Entry 4ALI (X-ray diffraction, 2.10 A resolution); this record covers chains A and C of the 4 polymer chains in the assembly.

# Chain A (and C)
Name: Enoyl-[acyl-carrier-protein] reductase [NADPH]
From: Staphylococcus aureus
Notes: EC 1.3.1.10; chain C of this document is another copy of the same molecule, construct and numbering; everything in this record applies to it too
Reference sequence: Q7A6D8 (Q7A5D8_STAAN); numbering as in UniProt (aligned over 1-256)
Amino-acid sequence (282 residues; row label = number of the first residue in the row; numbers below 1 keep their minus sign (Met-25 is residue -25)):
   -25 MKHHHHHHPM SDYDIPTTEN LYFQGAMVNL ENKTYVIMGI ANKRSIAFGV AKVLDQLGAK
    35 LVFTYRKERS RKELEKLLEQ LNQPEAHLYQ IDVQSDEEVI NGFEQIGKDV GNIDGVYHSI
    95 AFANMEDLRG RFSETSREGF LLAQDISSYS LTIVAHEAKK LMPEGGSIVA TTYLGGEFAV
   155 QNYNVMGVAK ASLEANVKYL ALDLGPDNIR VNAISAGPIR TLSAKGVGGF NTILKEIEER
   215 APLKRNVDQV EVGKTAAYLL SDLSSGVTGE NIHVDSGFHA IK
Disordered / not traced: -25 to 2 (chain C: -25 to 1)
Construct notes: expression tag (-25 to 0); engineered mutation Val2 (Leu in Q7A6D8)
Residues lining bound ligands:
  - glutamic acid (GLU): Arg103, Ala198, Lys199, Val201, Gly202, Gly203, Phe204, Asn205
  - NADP (NAP; NADP nicotinamide-adenine-dinucleotide phosphate): Gly13, Ile14, Ala15, Ser19, Ile20, Tyr39, Arg40, Lys41, Ser44, Ile65, Asp66, Val67, Gln68, Ser93, Ile94, Ala95, Phe96, Ile120, Thr145, Thr146, Tyr147, Tyr157, Lys164, Ala190, Gly191, Pro192, Ile193, Thr195, Leu196, Ser197, Phe204
  - triclosan (TCL): Ala95, Phe96, Ala97, Leu102, Tyr147, Tyr157, Met160, Lys164, Pro192, Ser197, Ala198, Val201, Phe204
What the authors report for this chain:
  - binding site for triclosan: Ala95, Phe96, Ala97, Leu102, Tyr147, Tyr157, Met160, Ser197, Ala198, Val201, Phe204
  - contacts within the chain: Ala95-Ser197 (water-mediated contact), Arg194-Asn205 (hydrogen bond)
  - conformationally variable residues (loop rearrangement, order/disorder transition): Ala95, Phe96, Ser197
  - binding site for NADP: Ser44
  - mutagenesis - R40Q/K41N: increased catalytic activity on NADH
  - mutagenesis - R40Q/K41N/S44L: decreased catalytic activity
  - specificity-determining residues: Ser197 (by similarity / conservation)

# Interface between chain A and chain C
Contacting residue pairs (27):
  Leu148(A) with Lys256(C)
  Phe152(A) with Phe152(C), hydrophobic; His253(C); Ala254(C); Ile255(C); Lys256(C)
  Ala153(A) with Ala254(C), hydrogen bond (backbone-backbone); Ile255(C); Lys256(C), hydrogen bond (backbone-backbone)
  Val154(A) with Lys256(C)
  Glu210(A) with Arg214(C), salt bridge
  Arg214(A) with Glu210(C), salt bridge; Arg214(C)
  Phe252(A) with Lys256(C), hydrogen bond (backbone-side chain)
  His253(A) with Phe152(C)
  Ala254(A) with Phe152(C); Ala153(C), hydrogen bond (backbone-backbone)
  Ile255(A) with Phe152(C); Ala153(C); Lys256(C), hydrogen bond (backbone-side chain)
  Lys256(A) with Leu148(C); Phe152(C); Ala153(C), hydrogen bond (backbone-backbone); Val154(C); Phe252(C), hydrogen bond (side chain-backbone); His253(C); Ile255(C), hydrogen bond (side chain-backbone)

# Overview
Chain A and chain C each contribute 11 residues to their interface, with 8 hydrogen bonds and 2 salt bridges.
Among the polar pairs are Glu210(A)-Arg214(C), Phe252(A)-Lys256(C) and Ile255(A)-Lys256(C). The paper reports
a binding site for triclosan at Ala95(A), Phe96(A) and Ala97(A) among others; R40Q/K41N of chain A increase
catalytic activity on NADH.
Chain A and chain C are both Enoyl-[acyl-carrier-protein] reductase [NADPH] (Staphylococcus aureus); the
structure, Crystal structure of S. aureus FabI in complex with NADP and triclosan (P1), was determined by
X-ray diffraction (same publication as 4ALJ, 4ALK, 4ALL, 4ALM and 4ALN).
